PDB entry 5Y8F | X-ray diffraction, 2.00 A resolution | chains A and B

Chain A (and B):
Name: Sefir domain protein
Source organism: Bacillus cereus F65185
Notes: chain B of this document is another copy of the same molecule, construct and numbering; everything in this record applies to it too
UniProt: C2XMK4 (C2XMK4_BACCE); residues 1-143 here correspond to UniProt positions 8-150 (UniProt number = residue number + 7)
Chain sequence (144 residues; each row starts with the number of its first residue; numbering starts at 0):
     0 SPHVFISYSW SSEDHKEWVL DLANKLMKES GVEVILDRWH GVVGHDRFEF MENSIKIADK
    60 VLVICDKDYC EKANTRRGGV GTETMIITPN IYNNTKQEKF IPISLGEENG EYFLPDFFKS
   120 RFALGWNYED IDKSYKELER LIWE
Differences from the reference sequence: expression tag (0)
From the paper describing this entry:
  - self-association interface (contacts with another copy of this molecule); pairs are residue here / residue on that copy: Arg120-Glu143 (salt bridge), Arg120-Arg139 (hydrogen bond), Leu140-Arg120, Gln96, Glu97, Asn108, Phe121, Lys135, Leu140
  - contacts within the chain: Tyr7-Asp36 (hydrogen bond)

Chain A / chain B interface:
Pairs across the interface (31):
  Lys59(A) - Lys118(B)
  Gln96(A) - Gln96(B)
  Gln96(A) - Glu97(B)  hydrogen bond
  Glu97(A) - Gln96(B)  hydrogen bond
  Glu97(A) - Lys118(B)
  Glu97(A) - Ser119(B)
  Phe99(A) - Phe121(B)
  Pro101(A) - Phe121(B)
  Tyr111(A) - Glu136(B)
  Tyr111(A) - Arg139(B)
  Lys118(A) - Lys59(B)  hydrogen bond (backbone-side chain)
  Lys118(A) - Glu97(B)
  Ser119(A) - Glu97(B)
  Arg120(A) - Arg139(B)  hydrogen bond (backbone-side chain)
  Arg120(A) - Leu140(B)
  Arg120(A) - Glu143(B)  salt bridge
  Phe121(A) - Phe99(B)
  Phe121(A) - Pro101(B)
  Phe121(A) - Phe121(B)  hydrophobic
  Phe121(A) - Ala122(B)
  Phe121(A) - Leu123(B)
  Phe121(A) - Leu140(B)
  Ala122(A) - Phe121(B)
  Leu123(A) - Phe121(B)
  Lys135(A) - Asn108(B)
  Glu136(A) - Tyr111(B)
  Arg139(A) - Tyr111(B)
  Arg139(A) - Arg120(B)  hydrogen bond (side chain-backbone)
  Leu140(A) - Arg120(B)
  Leu140(A) - Phe121(B)  hydrophobic
  Glu143(A) - Arg120(B)  salt bridge
Interface residues without a listed pair, chain A (20 interface residues in all): Ile100, Gly109, Leu113
Interface residues without a listed pair, chain B (20 interface residues in all): Ile100, Gly109, Lys132

In short:
Chain A and chain B each contribute 20 residues to their interface; the contacts include 5 hydrogen bonds and
2 salt bridges. Polar pairs include Arg120(A)-Glu143(B), Gln96(A)-Glu97(B) and Lys118(A)-Lys59(B). The paper
reports a self-association interface involving Gln96(A), Glu97(A) and Asn108(A) among others; contacts within
the chain involving Asp36(A) and Tyr7(A).
Both chains are Sefir domain protein (Bacillus cereus F65185). Entry 5Y8F (Crystal Structure of a prokaryotic
SEFIR domain) was determined by X-ray diffraction together with 5Y8E from the same study.
